PDB entry 8RNC | electron microscopy, 3.52 A resolution | chains C and F of the 9 polymer chains in the assembly

Chain C (and F):
Protein: Polymerase basic protein 2
Organism: Influenza B virus (B/Memphis/13/2003)
Notes: chain F of this document is another copy of the same molecule, construct and numbering; everything in this record applies to it too
Reference sequence: Q5V8X3 (Q5V8X3_9INFB); numbering as in UniProt (aligned over 1-770)
Sequence (799 residues; each row starts with the number of its first residue):
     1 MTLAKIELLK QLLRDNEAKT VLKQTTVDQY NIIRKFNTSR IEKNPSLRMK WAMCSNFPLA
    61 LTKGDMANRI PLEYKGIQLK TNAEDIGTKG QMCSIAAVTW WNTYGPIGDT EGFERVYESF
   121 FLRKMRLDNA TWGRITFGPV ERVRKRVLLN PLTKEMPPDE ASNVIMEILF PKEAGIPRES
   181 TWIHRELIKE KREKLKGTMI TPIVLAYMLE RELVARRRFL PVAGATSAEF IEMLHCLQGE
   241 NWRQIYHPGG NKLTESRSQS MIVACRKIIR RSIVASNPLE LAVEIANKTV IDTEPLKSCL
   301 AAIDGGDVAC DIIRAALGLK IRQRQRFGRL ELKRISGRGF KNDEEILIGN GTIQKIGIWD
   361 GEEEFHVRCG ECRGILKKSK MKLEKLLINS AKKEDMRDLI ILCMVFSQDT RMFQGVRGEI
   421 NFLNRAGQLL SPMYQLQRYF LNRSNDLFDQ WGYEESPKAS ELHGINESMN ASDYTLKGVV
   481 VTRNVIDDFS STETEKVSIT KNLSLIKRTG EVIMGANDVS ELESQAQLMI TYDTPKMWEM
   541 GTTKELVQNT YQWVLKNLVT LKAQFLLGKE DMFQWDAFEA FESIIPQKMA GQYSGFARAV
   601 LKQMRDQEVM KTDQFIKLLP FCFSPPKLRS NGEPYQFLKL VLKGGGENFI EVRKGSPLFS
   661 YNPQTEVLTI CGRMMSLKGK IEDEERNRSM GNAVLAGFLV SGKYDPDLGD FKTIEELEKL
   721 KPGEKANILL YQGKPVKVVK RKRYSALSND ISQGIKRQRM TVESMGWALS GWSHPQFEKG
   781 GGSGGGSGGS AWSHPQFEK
Disordered / not traced: 250-255, 767-799 (chain F: 141-226, 489-492, 744-799)
Sequence notes: expression tag (771-799)

Chain C / chain F interface:
Pairs across the interface (14; chain C residue first):
  D449(C) - M1(F)  hydrogen bond (backbone-backbone)
  Q450(C) - M1(F)
  W451(C) - M1(F)
  G452(C) - M1(F)
  Y453(C) - A4(F)
  Y453(C) - L8(F)  hydrophobic
  E455(C) - L8(F)
  E455(C) - Q11(F)  hydrogen bond
  Y474(C) - L8(F)  hydrophobic
  K643(C) - D707(F)
  G644(C) - D707(F)
  G644(C) - G709(F)
  G645(C) - L708(F)
  G645(C) - G709(F)
Interface residues without a listed pair, chain C (11 interface residues in all): L642
Interface residues without a listed pair, chain F (11 interface residues in all): K5, L12, P706, D710

Summary:
The chain C/chain F interface involves 11 residues from each chain, with 2 hydrogen bonds. Polar pairs include
E455(C)-Q11(F) and D449(C)-M1(F).
Both chains are Polymerase basic protein 2 (Influenza B virus (B/Memphis/13/2003)). Entry 8RNC (Influenza B
polymerase, replication complex, an asymmetric polymerase dimer bound to human ANP32A (from "Influenza B ...)
was determined by electron microscopy together with 8RN1, 8RN2, 8RN3, 8RN4, 8RN5, 8RN6 and 5 further entries
from the same study.
